1AW8 - chains A and E of the 4 polymer chains in the assembly; structure by X-ray diffraction, 2.20 A resolution.

Chain A:
Name: L-aspartate-alpha-decarboxylase
Organism: Escherichia coli
Notes: EC 4.1.1.11
UniProtKB: P0A790 (PAND_ECOLI); residue numbers follow UniProt; this construct covers 1-24
Chain sequence (24 residues; each row starts with the number of its first residue):
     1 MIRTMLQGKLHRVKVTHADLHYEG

Chain E:
Name: L-aspartate-alpha-decarboxylase
Organism: Escherichia coli
Notes: EC 4.1.1.11
UniProtKB: P0A790 (PAND_ECOLI); numbering as in UniProt (aligned over 25-115)
Chain sequence (91 residues; row label = number of the first residue in the row):
    25 XCAIDQDFLDAAGILENEAIDIWNVTNGKRFSTYAIAAERGSRIISVNGA
    75 AAHCASVGDIVIIASFVTMPDEEARTWRPNVAYFEGDNEMK
Construct notes: conflict PYR_25 (Ser in P0A790)
Modified residues: PYR (pyruvic acid) at position 25
Curated features (UniProtKB/Swiss-Prot):
  - active site: Tyr-58 (Proton donor)
  - binding site (substrate): Thr-57, Gly-73 to Ala-75

Chain A / chain E interface:
Contacting residue pairs (18; chain A residue first):
  Met-1(A) with Val-91(E), hydrophobic; Thr-92(E); Trp-101(E), hydrophobic
  Ile-2(A) with Val-91(E); Thr-92(E), hydrogen bond (backbone-backbone)
  Arg-3(A) with Gly-37(E), hydrogen bond (side chain-backbone); Leu-39(E); Glu-42(E), salt bridge; Ser-89(E); Val-91(E)
  Thr-4(A) with Glu-42(E); Ala-43(E), hydrogen bond (backbone-backbone)
  Met-5(A) with Glu-40(E); Asn-41(E); Glu-42(E)
  Leu-6(A) with Asn-41(E), hydrogen bond (backbone-backbone); Tyr-58(E)
  Lys-9(A) with Tyr-58(E), hydrogen bond
Also at the interface, not in a pair above, chain E (14 interface residues in all): Ile-38, Phe-90, Met-93

Summary:
Chain A and chain E form an interface of 7 and 14 residues respectively; the contacts include 5 hydrogen bonds
and 1 salt bridge. Polar pairs include Arg-3(A)/Glu-42(E), Arg-3(A)/Gly-37(E) and Lys-9(A)/Tyr-58(E). UniProt
lists active-site residue Tyr-58(E) and 4 substrate-binding residues on chain E.
Chain A is L-aspartate-alpha-decarboxylase and chain E is L-aspartate-alpha-decarboxylase, both from
Escherichia coli; the structure, Pyruvoyl dependent aspartate decarboxylase, was determined by X-ray
diffraction.
